7DBC - chains C and E of the 6 polymer chains in the assembly; structure by X-ray diffraction, 2.40 A resolution.

Chain C:
Name: Tubulin alpha-1B chain
Organism: Sus scrofa
UniProt: Q2XVP4 (TBA1B_PIG); residue numbers follow UniProt; this construct covers 1-451
Chain sequence (451 residues; numbered 1 to 451; the number before each row is that of its first residue):
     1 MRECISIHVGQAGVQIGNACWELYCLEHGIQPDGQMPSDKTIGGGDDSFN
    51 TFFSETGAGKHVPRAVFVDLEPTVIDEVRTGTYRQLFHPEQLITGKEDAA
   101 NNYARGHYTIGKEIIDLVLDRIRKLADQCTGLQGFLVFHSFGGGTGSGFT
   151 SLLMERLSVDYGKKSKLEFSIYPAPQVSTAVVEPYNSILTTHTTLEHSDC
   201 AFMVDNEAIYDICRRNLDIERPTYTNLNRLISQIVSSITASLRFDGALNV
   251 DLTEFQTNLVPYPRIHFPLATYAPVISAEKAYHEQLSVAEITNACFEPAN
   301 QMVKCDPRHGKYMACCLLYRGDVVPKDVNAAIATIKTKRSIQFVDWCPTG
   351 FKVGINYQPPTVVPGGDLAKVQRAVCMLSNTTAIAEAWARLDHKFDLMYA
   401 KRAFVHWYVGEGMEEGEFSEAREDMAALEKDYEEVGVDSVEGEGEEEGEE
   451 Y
Unresolved in the structure: 442-451
Curated features (UniProtKB/Swiss-Prot):
  - motif: M1 to C4 (MREC motif)
  - active site: E254
  - binding site (GTP): G10, Q11, A12, Q15, E71, A99, S140, G143, G144, T145, G146, T179, E183, N206, Y224, N228, L252
  - binding site (Mg(2+)): E71
  - site: Y451 (Involved in polymerization)
  - modified residue: K40 (N6,N6,N6-trimethyllysine), S48 (Phosphoserine), S232 (Phosphoserine), Y282 (3'-nitrotyrosine), R339 (Omega-N-methylarginine), S439 (Phosphoserine), E443 (5-glutamyl polyglutamate), E445 (5-glutamyl polyglutamate), Y451 (3'-nitrotyrosine)
  - cross-link (Glycyl lysine isopeptide (Lys-Gly)): K326 (interchain with G-Cter in ubiquitin), K370 (interchain with G-Cter in ubiquitin)
Ion coordination: Ca2+: D39, T41, G44, E55
Ligand contacts: GTP (guanosine-5'-triphosphate): G10, Q11, A12, Q15, I16, D69, D98, A99, A100, N101, S140, G142, G143, G144, T145, G146, I171, P173, V177, S178, T179, E183, N206, Y224, L227, N228, I231

Chain E:
Name: Stathmin-4
Organism: Mus musculus
UniProt: P63042 (STMN4_MOUSE); residues 3-143 here correspond to UniProt positions 49-189 (UniProt number = residue number + 46)
Chain sequence (143 residues; row label = number of the first residue in the row):
     1 MADMEVIELNKCTSGQSFEVILKPPSFDGVPEFNASLPRRRDPSLEEIQK
    51 KLEAAEERRKYQEAELLKHLAEKREHEREVIQKAIEENNNFIKMAKEKLA
   101 QKMESNKENREAHLAAMLERLQEKDKHAEEVRKNKELKEEASR
Unresolved in the structure: 1-3, 27-41, 142-143
Differences from the reference sequence: initiating methionine (1); expression tag (2)

Interface between chain C and chain E:
Pairs across the interface - 30 pairs, chain C then chain E:
  H107(C) - K102(E)
  H107(C) - M103(E)
  Y108(C) - K102(E)
  Y108(C) - M103(E)  hydrophobic
  Y108(C) - N106(E)
  T109(C) - R110(E)
  K112(C) - M103(E)
  E155(C) - L99(E)
  E155(C) - K102(E)  salt bridge
  R156(C) - L99(E)
  S158(C) - F91(E)
  S158(C) - I92(E)
  V159(C) - I92(E)
  V159(C) - K96(E)
  G162(C) - N88(E)
  G162(C) - I92(E)
  K163(C) - N88(E)  hydrogen bond (backbone-side chain)
  K163(C) - F91(E)
  T193(C) - K102(E)
  E196(C) - F91(E)
  H197(C) - F91(E)
  V409(C) - H113(E)  hydrogen bond (backbone-side chain)
  G410(C) - R110(E)
  E411(C) - N106(E)  hydrogen bond (backbone-side chain)
  E411(C) - R110(E)  salt bridge
  G412(C) - N106(E)  hydrogen bond (backbone-side chain)
  G412(C) - N109(E)  hydrogen bond (backbone-side chain)
  G412(C) - R110(E)
  M413(C) - N106(E)
  E414(C) - N109(E)  hydrogen bond
Other interface residues (no listed pair), chain C (21 interface residues in all): L152, E417
Other interface residues (no listed pair), chain E (13 interface residues in all): A95, S105

Summary:
21 residues of chain C and 13 residues of chain E are in contact, with 6 hydrogen bonds and 2 salt bridges.
Among the polar pairs are E155(C)-K102(E), E411(C)-R110(E) and K163(C)-N88(E). Bound to chain C: GTP.
Chain C is Tubulin alpha-1B chain (Sus scrofa) and chain E is Stathmin-4 (Mus musculus); the structure, PRA in
complex with tubulin, was determined by X-ray diffraction.
